Entry 4GVY (X-ray diffraction, 2.09 A resolution); this record covers chain A.

Chain A:
Molecule: Arginine kinase
From: Limulus polyphemus
Notes: EC 2.7.3.3
UniProt: P51541 (KARG_LIMPO); residues 1-357 here = UniProt positions 1-357
Sequence (357 residues; row label = number of the first residue in the row):
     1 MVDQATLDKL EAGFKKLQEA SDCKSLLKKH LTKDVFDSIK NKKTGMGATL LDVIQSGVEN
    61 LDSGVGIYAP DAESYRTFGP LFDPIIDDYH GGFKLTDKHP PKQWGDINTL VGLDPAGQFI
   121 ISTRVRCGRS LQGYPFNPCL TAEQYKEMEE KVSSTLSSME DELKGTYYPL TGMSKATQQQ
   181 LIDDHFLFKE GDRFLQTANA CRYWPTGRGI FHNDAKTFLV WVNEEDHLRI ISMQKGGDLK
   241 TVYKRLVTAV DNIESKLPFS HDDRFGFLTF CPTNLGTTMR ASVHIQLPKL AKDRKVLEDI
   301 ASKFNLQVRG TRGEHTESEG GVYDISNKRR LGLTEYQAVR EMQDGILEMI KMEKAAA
Disordered / not traced: 1
Sequence notes: engineered mutation Q103 (Glu in P51541), G112 (Asp in P51541), A116 (Gly in P51541)
Small-molecule neighbours:
  - ADP (adenosine-5'-diphosphate): S122, T123, R124, R126, I182, H185, W221, R229, M233, R280, S282, V283, H284, R309, T311, R312, G313, E314, D324
  - citrulline (CIR): S63, G64, V65, G66, Y68, Y89, F194, C271, T273, Q307, R309, E314, H315
Swiss-Prot annotation at these positions:
  - binding site (substrate): G64 to Y68, E225, C271, E314
  - binding site (ATP): S122 to R126, H185, R229, R280 to H284, R309 to E314
  - mutagenesis: E225 (E225A: Reduces catalytic activity by 99.9%; E225D/Q: Reduces catalytic activity by 99.7%), C271 (C271A/D/N/S: Decreases affinity for phosphoarginine and ADP and reduces catalytic activity by 99%), R312 (R312G: Reduces catalytic activity by 20%; when associated with V-314; D-315; A-317 and V-319), E314 (E314D: Reduces catalytic activity by 98.3%; E314Q: Reduces catalytic activity by 99.7%. Reduces catalytic activity by 99.8%; when associated with Q-225; E314V: Reduces catalytic activity by 20% ...), H315 (H315D: Reduces catalytic activity by 20%; when associated with G-312; V-314; A-317 and V-319), E317 (E317A: Reduces catalytic activity by 20%; when associated with G-312; V-314; D-315 and V-319), E319 (E319V: Reduces catalytic activity by 20%; when associated with G-312; V-314; D-315 and A-317)

Summary:
Bound to chain A: ADP and citrulline. From UniProt: 8 substrate-binding residues, 18 ATP-binding residues and
7 mutagenesis sites.
Chain A is Arginine kinase (Limulus polyphemus); the structure, Crystal structure of arginine kinase in
complex with L-citrulline and MgADP, was determined by X-ray diffraction, deposited together with 4GVZ, 4GW0
and 4GW2.
